PDB entry 7EEB | electron microscopy, 2.90 A resolution | chains A and B of the 14 polymer chains in the assembly

# Chain A
Molecule: Enhanced green fluorescent protein, Cation channel sperm-associated protein 1
From: Human cytomegalovirus
UniProtKB: chimeric construct of C5MKY7, Q91ZR5: residues -246 to -8 from C5MKY7 (C5MKY7_HCMV) positions 1-239 (UniProt number = residue number + 247); residues 1-686 from Q91ZR5 positions 1-686 (same numbers)
Chain sequence (955 residues; numbered -268 to 686; the number before each row is that of its first residue; numbers below 1 keep their minus sign (Asp-268 is residue -268)):
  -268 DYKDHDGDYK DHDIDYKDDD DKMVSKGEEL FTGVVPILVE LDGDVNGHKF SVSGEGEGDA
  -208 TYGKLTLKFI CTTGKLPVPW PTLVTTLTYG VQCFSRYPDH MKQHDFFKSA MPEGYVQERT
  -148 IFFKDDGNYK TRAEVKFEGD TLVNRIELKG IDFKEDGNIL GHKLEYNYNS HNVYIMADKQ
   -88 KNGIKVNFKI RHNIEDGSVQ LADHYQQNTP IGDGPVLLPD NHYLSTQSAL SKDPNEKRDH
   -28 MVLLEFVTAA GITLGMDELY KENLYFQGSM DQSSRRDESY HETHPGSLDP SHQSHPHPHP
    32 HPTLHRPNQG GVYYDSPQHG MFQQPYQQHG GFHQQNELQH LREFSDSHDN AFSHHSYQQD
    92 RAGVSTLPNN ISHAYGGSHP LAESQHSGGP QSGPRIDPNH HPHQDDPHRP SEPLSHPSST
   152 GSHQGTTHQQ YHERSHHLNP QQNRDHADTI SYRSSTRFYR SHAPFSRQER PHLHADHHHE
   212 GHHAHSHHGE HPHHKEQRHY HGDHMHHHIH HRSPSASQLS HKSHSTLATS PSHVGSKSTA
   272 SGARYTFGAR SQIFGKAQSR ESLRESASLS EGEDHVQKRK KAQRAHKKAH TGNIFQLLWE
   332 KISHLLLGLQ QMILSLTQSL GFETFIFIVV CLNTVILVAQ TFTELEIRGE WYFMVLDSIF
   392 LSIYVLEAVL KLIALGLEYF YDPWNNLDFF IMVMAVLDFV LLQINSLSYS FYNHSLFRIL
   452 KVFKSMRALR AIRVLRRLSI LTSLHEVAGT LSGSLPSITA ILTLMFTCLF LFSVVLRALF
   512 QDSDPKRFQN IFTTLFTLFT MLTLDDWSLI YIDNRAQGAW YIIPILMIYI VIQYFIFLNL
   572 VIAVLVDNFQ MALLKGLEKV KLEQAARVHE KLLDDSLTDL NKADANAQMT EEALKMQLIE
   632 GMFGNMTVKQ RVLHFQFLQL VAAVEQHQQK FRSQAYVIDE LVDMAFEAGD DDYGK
Not modelled in the structure: -268 to 336, 595-686
Differences from the reference sequence: expression tag (-268 to -247); linker (-7 to 0)
Ion coordination: Na+ site 1: Leu535 (shared with 1 residue of chain D); Na+ site 2: Asp536 (shared with 1 residue of chain D)
Residues lining bound ligands:
  - 9Z9 ((3beta,14beta,17beta,25R)-3-[4-methoxy-3-(methoxymethyl)butoxy]spirost-5-en), molecule 1: Pro414, Trp415, Leu418, Leu460, Arg467
  - 9Z9, molecule 2: Leu460, Ile463, Arg467, Leu475, His476, Ala479
  - 9Z9, molecule 3: His476, Ala479, Leu482, Ser483, Leu486

# Chain B
Molecule: Cation channel sperm-associated protein 2
From: Mus musculus
UniProtKB: A2ARP9 (CTSR2_MOUSE); residue numbers follow UniProt; this construct covers 1-588
Chain sequence (588 residues; row label = number of the first residue in the row):
     1 MAQEQGHFQL LRADAIRSKL IDTFSLIEHL QGLSQAVPRH TLREILDPSY QQKLMSGDQE
    61 QLVRFSIKPR RMGHITHSRR LLSRLRVRCS RMPPLSLWAG WVLDSSVFSK FIISLIFLNT
   121 FVLMVEIELM ESTNTALWPV KLALEVADWF ILLSFIVEIL LMWLASFSLF WKDAWNVFDF
   181 FVTLLSLLPE LVVLLGVPAH SVWLQLLRVC RVLRSLKLFA RFRQIKVILL ALVRALKSMT
   241 FLLMLLLIFF YIFAVTGVYF FREYSRSTIE GLEYNMFFSD LLNSLVTVFI LFTLDHWYAV
   301 LQDIWKVPES SRVFSSIYVI LWLLLGSIIF RNIIVAMMVT NFQNIRSELS EEMSHLEVQY
   361 KADMFKQQII QRRQHSESLR GTSLGKVSED IIETSDASDD DDDDDDDDDD DDDDDDDKSD
   421 ATESDNEESD SENSESENSE SEKIDPEKDY AKKSYPEKSH PEKSYPEKSH PEKSYPEKSH
   481 PKKSYDEQAE AEKVKEESKE KAYPVSHSIS SHGSTAADTA FLENLDWETL VHENLPGLMD
   541 MDQDDRIVWP RDSLFRYFEL LEKLQYNLEE RKKLQEFAVQ ALMSFEDK
Not modelled in the structure: 1-93, 375-588

# Interface between chain A and chain B
Residue-residue contacts (40):
  Ile492(A) - Ile228(B)  hydrophobic
  Leu495(A) - Leu229(B)  hydrophobic
  Phe501(A) - Met124(B)  hydrophobic
  Leu502(A) - Val212(B)  hydrophobic
  Val506(A) - Val209(B)  hydrophobic
  Ala509(A) - Gln205(B)
  Leu510(A) - Gln205(B)
  Leu510(A) - Leu206(B)  hydrophobic
  Gln512(A) - Gln205(B)
  Ile522(A) - Glu128(B)
  Leu535(A) - Asp295(B)
  Asp537(A) - Asp295(B)  hydrogen bond (backbone-side chain)
  Asp537(A) - His296(B)  salt bridge
  Trp538(A) - Ile290(B)  hydrophobic
  Trp538(A) - Thr293(B)  hydrogen bond
  Trp538(A) - Asp295(B)
  Ser539(A) - Ile290(B)
  Ser539(A) - Asp295(B)  hydrogen bond
  Ser539(A) - His296(B)
  Leu540(A) - His296(B)
  Tyr542(A) - Asn283(B)
  Ile543(A) - Phe277(B)  hydrophobic
  Arg546(A) - Met276(B)  hydrogen bond
  Ile554(A) - Val286(B)  hydrophobic
  Met558(A) - Phe289(B)  hydrophobic
  Tyr565(A) - Arg331(B)  hydrogen bond
  Phe566(A) - Phe292(B)  hydrophobic
  Phe566(A) - Arg331(B)
  Ile567(A) - Leu232(B)  hydrophobic
  Asn570(A) - Val335(B)
  Asn570(A) - Met338(B)
  Leu571(A) - Met338(B)
  Leu571(A) - Phe342(B)  hydrophobic
  Ile573(A) - Val335(B)  hydrophobic
  Ala574(A) - Val339(B)  hydrophobic
  Val577(A) - Val339(B)  hydrophobic
  Asp578(A) - Gln343(B)  hydrogen bond
  Asp578(A) - Arg346(B)  salt bridge
  Gln581(A) - Gln343(B)
  Met582(A) - Arg346(B)  hydrogen bond
Other interface residues (no listed pair), chain A (37 interface residues in all): Pro487, Thr498, Asp536, Tyr552, Ile561, Val562, Val575
Other interface residues (no listed pair), chain B (33 interface residues in all): Ile127, Val202, Phe219, Gln224, Leu236, Tyr274, Ile334

# Summary
37 residues of chain A face 33 of chain B across their interface, with 7 hydrogen bonds and 2 salt bridges.
Polar pairs include Asp537(A)-His296(B), Asp578(A)-Arg346(B) and Asp537(A)-Asp295(B). Bound to chain A: 3
copies of compound 9Z9.
Chain A is Enhanced green fluorescent protein, Cation channel sperm-associated protein 1 (Human
cytomegalovirus) and chain B is Cation channel sperm-associated protein 2 (Mus musculus); the structure,
Structure of the CatSpermasome, was determined by electron microscopy.
